PDB entry 2Z2P | X-ray diffraction, 2.80 A resolution | chains A and B of the 4 polymer chains in the assembly

== Chain A (and B) ==
Name: Virginiamycin B lyase
From: Staphylococcus aureus
Notes: EC 4.2.99.-; chain B of this document is another copy of the same molecule, construct and numbering; everything in this record applies to it too
UniProt: P17978 (VGB_STAAU); residues 1-299 here = UniProt positions 1-299
Amino-acid sequence (299 residues; each row starts with the number of its first residue):
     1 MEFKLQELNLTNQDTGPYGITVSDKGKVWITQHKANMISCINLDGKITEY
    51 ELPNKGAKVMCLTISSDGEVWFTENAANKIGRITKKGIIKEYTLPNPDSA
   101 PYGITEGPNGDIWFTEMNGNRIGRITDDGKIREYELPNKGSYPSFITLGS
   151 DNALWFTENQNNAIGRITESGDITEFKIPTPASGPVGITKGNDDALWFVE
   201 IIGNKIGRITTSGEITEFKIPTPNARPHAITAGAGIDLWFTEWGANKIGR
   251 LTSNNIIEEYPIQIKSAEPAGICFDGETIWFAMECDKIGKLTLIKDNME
Not modelled in the structure: 1, 295-299
Construct notes: conflict Glu-51 (Pro in P17978), Asn-54 (Thr in P17978), Lys-55 (Pro in P17978), Gly-56 (Asp in P17978), Thr-211 (Pro in P17978), Ser-212 (Leu in P17978), Ala-267 (Gly in P17978); engineered mutation Ala-270 (His in P17978)
Metal / ion sites: Mg2+ site 1: Asp-67, Glu-69, Asp-127; Mg2+ site 2: Glu-268, Glu-284 (shared with 1 residue of chain C)
Residues lining bound ligands:
  - dalfopristin (DOL; 5-(2-diethylamino-ethanesulfonyl)-21-hydroxy-10-isopropyl-11,19-dimethyl-9,26-dioxa-3,15,28-triaza-tricyclo[23.2.1.00,255]octacosa-1(27),12,17,19,25(28)-pentaene-2,8,14,23-tetraone), molecule 1: Asp-14, Lys-34, Trp-243, Ser-266, Glu-268, Cys-285
  - dalfopristin (DOL), molecule 2: Pro-108, Asn-109, Asp-151, Asn-152, Thr-168, Glu-169
Curated features (UniProtKB/Swiss-Prot):
  - binding site (substrate): His-228
  - binding site (Mg(2+)): Glu-268, Glu-284
  - mutagenesis: Tyr-18 (Y18F: 600-fold decrease in catalytic efficiency), His-228 (H228A: Loss of activity), Glu-268 (E268Q: 56-fold decrease in catalytic efficiency), Glu-284 (E284Q: 137-fold decrease in catalytic efficiency)
Reported in the primary citation:
  - binding site for Quinupristin: Tyr-18, Arg-226, His-228, Trp-243
  - Mg2+ coordination: Glu-268, Glu-284
  - contacts within the chain: His-33/Glu-284, Trp-243/Glu-268
  - conformationally variable residues (side-chain flip): Tyr-142, Gln-160, Arg-226, Trp-243, Glu-268, Glu-284
  - catalytic residues: Tyr-18, His-228 (proposed by the authors, not directly observed)
  - catalytic residues: Glu-268, Glu-284

== Chain A / chain B interface ==
Residue-residue contacts (9):
  Ser-66(A) / Ile-202(B)
  Ser-66(A) / Arg-226(B)
  Asp-67(A) / Ile-202(B)
  Glu-106(A) / Arg-226(B)  salt bridge
  Pro-108(A) / Trp-243(B)
  Asn-109(A) / Asn-224(B)  hydrogen bond (backbone-side chain)
  Asn-109(A) / Arg-226(B)  hydrogen bond (backbone-side chain)
  Gly-110(A) / Arg-226(B)
  Asp-128(A) / Pro-223(B)
Other interface residues (no listed pair), chain A (11 interface residues in all): Asp-24, Asp-127, Glu-169, Ser-170
Other interface residues (no listed pair), chain B (8 interface residues in all): Gln-160, Lys-265, Ser-266

== In short ==
Chain A and chain B form an interface of 11 and 8 residues respectively, with 2 hydrogen bonds and 1 salt
bridge. Among the polar pairs are Glu-106(A)/Arg-226(B), Asn-109(A)/Asn-224(B) and Asn-109(A)/Arg-226(B). From
the paper: catalytic residues Tyr-18(A), His-228(A) and Glu-268(A) among others; a binding site for
Quinupristin at Tyr-18(A), Arg-226(A) and His-228(A) among others.
Both chains are Virginiamycin B lyase (Staphylococcus aureus). Entry 2Z2P (Crystal Structure of catalytically
inactive H270A virginiamycin B lyase from Staphylococcus aureus with Quinupristin) was determined by X-ray
diffraction, deposited together with 2Z2N and 2Z2O.
